Entry 8CZ5 (X-ray diffraction, 2.65 A resolution); this record covers chains A and H of the 3 polymer chains in the assembly.

== Chain A ==
Molecule: N11 P domain
UniProt: A0A0B5CYZ3 (A0A0B5CYZ3_RHDV); residues 237-569 here correspond to UniProt positions 2002-2334 (UniProt number = residue number + 1765)
Amino-acid sequence (333 residues; row label = number of the first residue in the row):
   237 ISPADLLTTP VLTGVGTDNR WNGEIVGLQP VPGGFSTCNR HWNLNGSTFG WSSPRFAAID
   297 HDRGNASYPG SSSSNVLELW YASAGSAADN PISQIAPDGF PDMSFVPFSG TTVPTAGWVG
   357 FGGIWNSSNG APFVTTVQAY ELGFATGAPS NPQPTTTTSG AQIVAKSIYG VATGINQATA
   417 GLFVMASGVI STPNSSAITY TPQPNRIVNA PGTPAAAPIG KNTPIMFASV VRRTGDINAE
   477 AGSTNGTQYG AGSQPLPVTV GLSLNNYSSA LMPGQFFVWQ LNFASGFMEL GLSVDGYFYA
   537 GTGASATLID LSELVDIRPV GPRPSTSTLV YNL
Bound ions: Cd2+ near Asp296 (its only coordinating residue here)
What the authors report for this chain:
  - conformationally variable residues (loop rearrangement): Tyr304 to Asn311
  - specificity-determining residues: Ser319, Ser386, Thr415 (proposed by the authors, not directly observed)

== Chain H ==
Molecule: Fab 2D9 Heavy Chain
From: Mus musculus
Notes: antibody fragment or engineered binder
Amino-acid sequence (222 residues; each row starts with the number of its first residue):
     1 QIQLVQSGPE LKKPGETVKI SCKASGYTFT KYGLNWVRQA PGKGLKWMGW IDTYTGEPTY
    61 ADDFKGRFAF SLETSANTAY LQINYLKDED MATYFCTRYD YGEGSGPQFT YWGQGTLVTV
   121 SAAKTTPPSV YPLAPGSAAQ TNSMVTLGCL VKGYFPEPVT VTWNSGSLSS GVHTFPAVLQ
   181 SDLYTLSSSV TVPSSTWPSE TVTCNVAHPA SSTKVDKKIV PR
Disulfide bonds: Cys22-Cys96, Cys149-Cys204
Bound ions: Cd2+: Asp182 (together with acetate ion) (shared with 2 residues of chain L)

== Chain A / chain H interface ==
Contacting residue pairs (39; chain A residue first):
  Tyr304(A) with Thr59(H); Lys65(H), hydrogen bond
  Pro305(A) with Glu57(H); Pro58(H); Thr59(H)
  Gly306(A) with Pro58(H), hydrogen bond (backbone-backbone); Tyr60(H); Lys65(H)
  Ser307(A) with Lys65(H)
  Ser319(A) with Tyr101(H), hydrogen bond
  Pro343(A) with Tyr54(H), hydrophobic
  Phe344(A) with Thr55(H)
  Ser345(A) with Thr55(H); Glu57(H)
  Thr382(A) with Tyr101(H)
  Gly383(A) with Tyr99(H); Tyr101(H), hydrogen bond (backbone-backbone)
  Ala384(A) with Tyr99(H), hydrogen bond (backbone-side chain); Tyr101(H)
  Pro385(A) with Trp50(H), hydrophobic; Tyr99(H)
  Ser386(A) with Asn35(H), hydrogen bond; Trp50(H); Asp52(H); Tyr99(H)
  Asn387(A) with Thr30(H), hydrogen bond (side chain-backbone); Lys31(H); Tyr32(H); Gly33(H); Asp52(H); Thr53(H), hydrogen bond; Tyr54(H)
  Pro388(A) with Asp52(H)
  Gln389(A) with Lys31(H); Tyr54(H)
  Gly396(A) with Gly102(H); Glu103(H)
  Gln398(A) with Tyr101(H), hydrogen bond (side chain-backbone)
  Lys402(A) with Glu57(H), salt bridge
Other interface residues (no listed pair), chain A (24 interface residues in all): Ser303, Leu313, Gly346, Ser395, Asn412
Other interface residues (no listed pair), chain H (22 interface residues in all): Ile51, Asp62, Gly104
Interface features reported in the paper:
  - specific contacts: Gly306(A)-Pro58(H) (backbone contact), Ser319(A)-Tyr101(H) (hydrogen bond), Gly383(A)-Tyr101(H) (backbone contact), Ala384(A)-Tyr99(H) (backbone contact), Ser386(A)-Asn35(H) (hydrogen bond), Asn387(A)-Thr30(H) (hydrogen bond), Asn387(A)-Thr53(H) (hydrogen bond), Gln398(A)-Tyr101(H) (hydrogen bond), Lys402(A)-Glu57(H) (hydrogen bond)
  - epitope / paratope residues, chain A: Gly306(A), Ser319(A), Gly383(A), Ala384(A), Ser386(A), Asn387(A), Gln398(A), Lys402(A)
  - epitope / paratope residues, chain H: Thr30(H), Asn35(H), Thr53(H), Glu57(H), Pro58(H), Tyr99(H), Tyr101(H)

== In short ==
24 residues of chain A face 22 of chain H across their interface, with 9 hydrogen bonds and 1 salt bridge.
Polar pairs include Lys402(A)-Glu57(H), Tyr304(A)-Lys65(H) and Ser319(A)-Tyr101(H). The authors report
backbone contacts between Gly306(A) and Pro58(H), Gly383(A) and Tyr101(H) and Ala384(A) and Tyr99(H); hydrogen
bonds between Ser319(A) and Tyr101(H), Ser386(A) and Asn35(H) and Asn387(A) and Thr30(H) among others. From
the paper: epitope/paratope residues Gly306(A), Ser319(A) and Thr30(H) among others; specificity determinants
Ser319(A), Ser386(A) and Thr415(A).
Chain A is N11 P domain and chain H is Fab 2D9 Heavy Chain (Mus musculus); the structure, N11 P domain 2D9 Fab
P complex, was determined by X-ray diffraction, deposited together with 8CYL.
